PDB entry 8IYY | X-ray diffraction, 2.30 A resolution | chain A

# Chain A
Molecule: Green fluorescent protein
Organism: Aequorea victoria
UniProtKB: P42212 (GFP_AEQVI); aligned to UniProt positions 2-238 over residues 2-238
Chain sequence (243 residues; numbered 0 to 244; 2 numbers in that range are skipped by the numbering (no residue carries them; nothing is unmodelled there); the number before each row is that of its first residue; numbering starts at 0):
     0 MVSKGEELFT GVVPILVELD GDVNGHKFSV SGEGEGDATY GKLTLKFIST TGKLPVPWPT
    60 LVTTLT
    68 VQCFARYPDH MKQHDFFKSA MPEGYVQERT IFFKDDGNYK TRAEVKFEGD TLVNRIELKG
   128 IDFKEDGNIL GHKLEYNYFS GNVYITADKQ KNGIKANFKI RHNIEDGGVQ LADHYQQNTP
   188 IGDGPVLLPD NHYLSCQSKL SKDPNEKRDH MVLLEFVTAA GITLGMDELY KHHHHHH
Unresolved in the structure: 239-244
Sequence notes: initiating methionine (0); expression tag (1, 239-244); engineered mutation Ser48 (Cys in P42212), Leu64 (Phe in P42212), Ala72 (Ser in P42212), Phe146 (Asn in P42212), Gly148 (His in P42212), Thr153 (Met in P42212), Ala163 (Val in P42212), Gly175 (Ser in P42212), Cys203 (Thr in P42212), Lys206 (Ala in P42212), Leu231 (His in P42212); chromophore (65, 65, 65)
Modified positions: Thr65 (chromophore; CRO)
Glycans and other covalent adducts: covalent link Thr65-Val68

# Summary
Chain A is Green fluorescent protein (Aequorea victoria); the structure, Single excitation and two emissions
pH sensor protein(SITE-pHorin)_pH7.0, was determined by X-ray diffraction, deposited together with 8IYZ, 8IZ0,
8IZ1, 8IZ2 and 8IZ3.
